Entry 5J7W (X-ray diffraction, 2.50 A resolution); this record covers chains A and D.

[Chain A (and D)]
Name: Thymidylate synthase
Organism: Enterococcus faecalis
Notes: EC 2.1.1.45; chain D of this document is another copy of the same molecule, construct and numbering; everything in this record applies to it too
UniProtKB: Q834R3 (TYSY_ENTFA); residues 1-315 here = UniProt positions 1-315
Chain sequence (315 residues; each row starts with the number of its first residue):
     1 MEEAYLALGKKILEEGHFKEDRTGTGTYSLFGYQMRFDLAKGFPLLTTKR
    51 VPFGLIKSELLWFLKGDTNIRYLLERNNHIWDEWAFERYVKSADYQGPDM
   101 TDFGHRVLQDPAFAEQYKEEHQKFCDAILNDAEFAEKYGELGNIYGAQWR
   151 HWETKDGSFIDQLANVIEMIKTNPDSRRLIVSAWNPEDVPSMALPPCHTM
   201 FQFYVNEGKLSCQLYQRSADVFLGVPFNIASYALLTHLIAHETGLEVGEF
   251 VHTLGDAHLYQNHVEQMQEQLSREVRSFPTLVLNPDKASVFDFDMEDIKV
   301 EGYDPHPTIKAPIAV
Not modelled in the structure: 87-119, 314-315 (chain D: fully traced)
UniProt features mapped onto this chain:
  - active site: C197 (Nucleophile)
  - binding site (dUMP): R22, R177, R178, R217 to D220, N228, H258 to Y260
  - binding site ((6R)-5,10-methylene-5,6,7,8-tetrahydrofolate): D220, A314
Reported in the primary citation:
  - binding site for methotrexate: F227
  - conformationally variable residues (order/disorder transition): W81 to A132

[Chain A / chain D interface]
Residue-residue contacts - 91 pairs, chain A then chain D:
  H17(A) - Y204(D)
  H17(A) - N206(D)  hydrogen bond
  K19(A) - D175(D)  salt bridge
  K19(A) - Y204(D)
  K19(A) - V205(D)  hydrogen bond (side chain-backbone)
  S29(A) - Y204(D)  hydrogen bond
  F31(A) - R36(D)  hydrogen bond (backbone-side chain)
  F31(A) - Q202(D)
  F31(A) - Y204(D)  hydrophobic
  F31(A) - C212(D)
  F31(A) - Q213(D)
  G32(A) - Q34(D)
  G32(A) - R36(D)  hydrogen bond (backbone-side chain)
  G32(A) - Q213(D)
  Y33(A) - Q34(D)  hydrogen bond (backbone-side chain)
  Q34(A) - G32(D)
  Q34(A) - Y33(D)  hydrogen bond (side chain-backbone)
  Q34(A) - Q34(D)  hydrogen bond (backbone-side chain)
  Q34(A) - T253(D)
  R36(A) - F31(D)  hydrogen bond (side chain-backbone)
  R36(A) - G32(D)  hydrogen bond (side chain-backbone)
  W152(A) - P186(D)
  E153(A) - K155(D)
  T154(A) - K155(D)
  T154(A) - E187(D)
  K155(A) - T154(D)
  K155(A) - E187(D)  salt bridge
  I160(A) - P186(D)
  I160(A) - E187(D)
  Q162(A) - P186(D)
  D175(A) - K19(D)  hydrogen bond (backbone-side chain)
  D175(A) - E20(D)
  R177(A) - D21(D)  salt bridge
  R177(A) - R22(D)
  R177(A) - T27(D)
  R177(A) - R217(D)  hydrogen bond (backbone-side chain)
  R177(A) - S218(D)  hydrogen bond
  R177(A) - D256(D)
  R177(A) - H258(D)
  R177(A) - Y260(D)  hydrogen bond
  R178(A) - R22(D)
  R178(A) - L194(D)
  R178(A) - P195(D)
  R178(A) - R217(D)
  I180(A) - W184(D)
  S182(A) - W184(D)
  W184(A) - I180(D)
  N185(A) - W152(D)
  P186(A) - W152(D)
  P186(A) - Q162(D)
  E187(A) - T154(D)
  E187(A) - K155(D)  salt bridge
  D188(A) - K155(D)  salt bridge
  P195(A) - R178(D)
  T199(A) - M200(D)  hydrogen bond
  M200(A) - T199(D)
  Q202(A) - F31(D)
  Q202(A) - Y215(D)  hydrogen bond
  Q202(A) - R217(D)  hydrogen bond (side chain-backbone)
  Q202(A) - G255(D)
  Y204(A) - K19(D)
  Y204(A) - S29(D)  hydrogen bond
  Y204(A) - F31(D)  hydrophobic
  Y204(A) - D256(D)
  V205(A) - K19(D)
  N206(A) - H17(D)
  E207(A) - H17(D)  salt bridge
  C212(A) - F31(D)
  Q213(A) - F31(D)
  Q213(A) - G32(D)
  Q213(A) - Y215(D)  hydrogen bond
  Q213(A) - T253(D)
  Q213(A) - L254(D)  hydrogen bond (side chain-backbone)
  Q213(A) - G255(D)
  Y215(A) - M200(D)  hydrophobic
  Y215(A) - Q202(D)  hydrogen bond
  Y215(A) - Q213(D)  hydrogen bond
  R217(A) - R177(D)  hydrogen bond (side chain-backbone)
  R217(A) - R178(D)
  R217(A) - I180(D)
  R217(A) - Q202(D)  hydrogen bond (backbone-side chain)
  S218(A) - R177(D)  hydrogen bond
  T253(A) - Q34(D)
  T253(A) - Q213(D)
  T253(A) - T253(D)
  L254(A) - Q213(D)  hydrogen bond (backbone-side chain)
  G255(A) - Q202(D)
  G255(A) - Q213(D)
  D256(A) - R177(D)
  D256(A) - Y204(D)
  H258(A) - R177(D)
Other interface residues (no listed pair), chain A (50 interface residues in all): L30, P174, S176, V189, F203, S211, V251, Y260
Other interface residues (no listed pair), chain D (51 interface residues in all): T23, L30, E153, D156, I160, S182, F203, S211, V251

[In short]
The interface between chain A and chain D involves 50 residues on one side and 51 on the other, with 26
hydrogen bonds and 6 salt bridges. Among the polar pairs are K19(A)-D175(D), K155(A)-E187(D) and
R177(A)-D21(D). From the paper: a binding site for methotrexate at F227(A); conformational variability at
W81(A).
Both chains are Thymidylate synthase (Enterococcus faecalis). Entry 5J7W (Enterococcus faecalis thymidylate
synthase complex with methotrexate) was determined by X-ray diffraction together with 4O7U from the same
study.
